Entry 2VTZ (X-ray diffraction, 2.30 A resolution); this record covers chains B and C of the 4 polymer chains in the assembly.

# Chain B (and C)
Name: Acetyl-CoA acetyltransferase
From: Zoogloea ramigera
Notes: EC 2.3.1.9; chain C of this document is another copy of the same molecule, construct and numbering; everything in this record applies to it too
UniProt: P07097 (THIL_ZOORA); the construct has insertions or renumbered stretches relative to UniProt, so the offset changes along the chain: 1-10 = UniProt 2-11; 12-392 = UniProt 12-392
Chain sequence (392 residues; numbered 1 to 392; the number before each row is that of its first residue):
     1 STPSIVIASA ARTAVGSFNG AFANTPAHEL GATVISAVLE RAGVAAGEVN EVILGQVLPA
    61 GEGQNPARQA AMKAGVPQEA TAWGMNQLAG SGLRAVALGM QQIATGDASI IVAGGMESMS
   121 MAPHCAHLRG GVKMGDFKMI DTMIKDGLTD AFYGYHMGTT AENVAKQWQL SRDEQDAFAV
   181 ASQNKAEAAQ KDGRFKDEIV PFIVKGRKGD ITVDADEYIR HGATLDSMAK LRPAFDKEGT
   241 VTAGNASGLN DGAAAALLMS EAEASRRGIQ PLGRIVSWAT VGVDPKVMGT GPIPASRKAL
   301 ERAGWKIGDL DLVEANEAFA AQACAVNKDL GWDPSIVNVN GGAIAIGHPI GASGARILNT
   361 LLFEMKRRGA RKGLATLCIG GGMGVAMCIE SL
Disordered / not traced: 1-3
Construct notes: engineered mutation Ala89 (Cys in P07097); conflict Arg129 (Ala in P07097)
Residues lining bound ligands: coenzyme A (COA): Ala89, Leu148, His156, Met157, Gln183, Arg220, Ser227, Met228, Leu231, Ala234, Phe235, Ala243, Gly244, Ala246, Ser247, Gly248, Leu249, Met288, Ala318, Phe319, His348, Cys378
Curated features (UniProtKB/Swiss-Prot):
  - active site (Proton acceptor): His348, Cys378

# How chain B and chain C interact
Contacting residue pairs (30):
  His124(B) with Val132(C); Gly135(C), hydrogen bond (side chain-backbone)
  Val132(B) with His124(C)
  Lys133(B) with Phe18(C); Asn19(C)
  Met134(B) with His124(C); Asp141(C); Met143(C), hydrophobic; Ile144(C), hydrophobic; Leu249(C), hydrophobic
  Gly135(B) with His124(C), hydrogen bond (backbone-side chain); Asp141(C), hydrogen bond (backbone-side chain); Ile144(C)
  Asp136(B) with Lys138(C); Met139(C); Ile140(C); Asp141(C), hydrogen bond (side chain-backbone)
  Phe137(B) with His124(C); Phe137(C); Lys138(C); Met139(C), hydrogen bond (backbone-backbone)
  Lys138(B) with Phe137(C)
  Met139(B) with Asp136(C); Phe137(C), hydrogen bond (backbone-backbone); Met139(C), hydrophobic
  Ile140(B) with Asp136(C)
  Asp141(B) with Met134(C); Gly135(C), hydrogen bond (side chain-backbone); Asp136(C), hydrogen bond (backbone-side chain)
  Leu249(B) with Met134(C), hydrophobic
Interface residues without a listed pair, chain B (15 interface residues in all): Phe18, Met143, Ile144
Interface residues without a listed pair, chain C (16 interface residues in all): Lys133

# Overview
The interface between chain B and chain C involves 15 residues on one side and 16 on the other, with 8
hydrogen bonds. Polar contacts include His124(B)-Gly135(C), Gly135(B)-Asp141(C) and Asp136(B)-Asp141(C). Chain
B binds coenzyme A. From UniProt: active-site residues His348(B) and Cys378(B) on chain B.
Chain B and chain C are both Acetyl-CoA acetyltransferase (Zoogloea ramigera); the structure, Biosynthetic
thiolase from Z. ramigera. Complex of the C89A mutant with coenzyme A, was determined by X-ray diffraction
(same publication as 2VU0, 2VU1 and 2VU2).
